Entry 5H1L (X-ray diffraction, 2.10 A resolution); this record covers chains A and B.

# Chain A
Name: Gem-associated protein 5
From: Homo sapiens
Reference sequence: Q8TEQ6 (GEMI5_HUMAN); residue numbers follow UniProt; this construct covers 1-726
Sequence (734 residues; each row starts with the number of its first residue; numbers below 1 keep their minus sign (Gly-7 is residue -7)):
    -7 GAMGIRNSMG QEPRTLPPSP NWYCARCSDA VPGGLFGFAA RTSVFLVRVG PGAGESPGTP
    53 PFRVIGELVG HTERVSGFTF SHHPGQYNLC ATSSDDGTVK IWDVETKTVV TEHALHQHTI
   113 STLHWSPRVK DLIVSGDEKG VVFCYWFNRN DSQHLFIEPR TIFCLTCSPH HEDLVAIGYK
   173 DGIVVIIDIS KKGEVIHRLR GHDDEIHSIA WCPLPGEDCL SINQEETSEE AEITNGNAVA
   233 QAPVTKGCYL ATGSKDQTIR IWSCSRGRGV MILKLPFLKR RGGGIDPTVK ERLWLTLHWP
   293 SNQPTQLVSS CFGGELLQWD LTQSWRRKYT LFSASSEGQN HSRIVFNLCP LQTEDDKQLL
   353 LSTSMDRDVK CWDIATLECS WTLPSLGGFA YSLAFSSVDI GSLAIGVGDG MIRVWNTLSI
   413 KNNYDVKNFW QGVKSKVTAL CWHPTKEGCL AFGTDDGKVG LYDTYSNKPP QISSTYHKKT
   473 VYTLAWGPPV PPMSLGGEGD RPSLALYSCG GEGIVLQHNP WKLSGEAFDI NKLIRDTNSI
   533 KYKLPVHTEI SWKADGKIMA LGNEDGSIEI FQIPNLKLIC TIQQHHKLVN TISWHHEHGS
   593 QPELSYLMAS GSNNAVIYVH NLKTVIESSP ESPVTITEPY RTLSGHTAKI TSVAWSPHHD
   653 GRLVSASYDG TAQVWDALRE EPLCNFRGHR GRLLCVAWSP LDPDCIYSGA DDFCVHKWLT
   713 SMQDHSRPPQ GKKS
Disordered / not traced: -7 to 3, 210-238, 487-494, 723-726
Differences from the reference sequence: expression tag (-7 to 0)
Curated features (UniProtKB/Swiss-Prot):
  - region: Asn13 to Tyr15 (Interaction with U4 snRNA)
  - site: Arg33 (Interaction with U4 snRNA), Arg284 (Interaction with U4 snRNA), Arg335 (Interaction with U4 snRNA), Arg359 (Interaction with U4 snRNA), Phe381 (Interaction with U4 snRNA), Trp422 (Interaction with U4 snRNA), Lys426 (Interaction with U4 snRNA), Lys470 (Interaction with U4 snRNA), Tyr474 (Interaction with U4 snRNA and with the 7-methylguanosine cap of RNA molecules), Glu556 (Interaction with U4 snRNA), Lys579 (Interaction with U4 snRNA), Lys641 (Interaction with U4 snRNA and with the 7-methylguanosine cap of RNA molecules), Tyr660 (Interaction with U4 snRNA and with the 7-methylguanosine cap of RNA molecules), Arg684 (Interaction with U4 snRNA and with the 7-methylguanosine cap of RNA molecules)
  - modified residue: Ser48 (Phosphoserine), Thr51 (Phosphothreonine), Ser624 (Phosphoserine)
  - natural variant: Ser73 (S73P: In NEDCAM; uncertain significance), His105 (H105R: In NEDCAM; uncertain significance), His162 (H162R: In NEDCAM; uncertain significance), Asp210 (D210Y: In NEDCAM; uncertain significance), Val611 (V611M: In NEDCAM; uncertain significance), Asp704 (D704E: In NEDCAM; uncertain significance)
  - mutagenesis: Trp14 (W14A: Abolishes interaction with U4 snRNA. No effect on interaction with the isolated 7-methylguanosine cap that is normally part of RNA molecules. No effect on interaction with 80S ribosomes), Tyr15 (Y15A: Abolishes interaction with U4 snRNA. No effect on interaction with the isolated 7-methylguanosine cap that is normally part of RNA molecules. No effect on interaction with 80S ribosomes), Arg33 (R33A: Abolishes interaction with U4 snRNA), Glu197 (E197A: Abolishes interaction with U4 snRNA), Lys271 to Arg273 (No effect in interaction with U4 snRNA. No effect on interaction with SMN complex), Trp286 (W286A: Abolishes interaction with U4 snRNA. Abolishes interaction with the 7-methylguanosine cap of RNA molecules. No effect on interaction with SMN complex), His290 (H290A: No effect in interaction with U4 snRNA. No effect on interaction with SMN complex), Arg335 (R335E: Abolishes interaction with U4 snRNA), Arg359 (R359A: Abolishes interaction with U4 snRNA), Phe381 (F381A: Strongly decreases interaction with U4 snRNA. No effect on interaction with the isolated 7-methylguanosine cap that is normally part of RNA molecules. Abolishes interaction with 80S ribosomes ...), Trp422 (W422E: Abolishes interaction with U4 snRNA), Tyr474 (Y474A: Abolishes interaction with the isolated 7-methylguanosine cap that is normally part of RNA molecules), 3 further mutagenesis entries in UniProt
From the paper describing this entry:
  - binding site for the 7-nt RNA strand (chain B): Tyr15, Tyr474, Thr540, Glu541, Leu580, Asn582
  - conformationally variable residues (side-chain flip): Tyr474
  - mutagenesis - N13A, W14A, Y15A, R33A (Kd 3.3 uM), R335E, M357A (KD of 8.1 uM), R359A (Kd 46.6 uM), F381D, Y383F, M403E, W422E (Kd 19.8 uM): decreased binding to the 7-nt RNA strand (chain B)
  - mutagenesis - W14A: unchanged binding to full-length U4
  - mutagenesis - Y474A: unchanged binding to the 7-nt RNA strand (chain B)

# Chain B
Molecule: 7-nt RNA strand
Sequence (7 nucleotides; row label = number of the first residue in the row):
     1 AUUUUUG

# How chain A and chain B interact
Pairs across the interface - 28 pairs, chain A then chain B:
  Asn13(A) with U2(B), base contact; U3(B), hydrogen bond to the base
  Trp14(A) with U2(B), stacking on the base
  Tyr15(A) with A1(B), stacking on the base
  Arg33(A) with U3(B), hydrogen bond to the sugar; U4(B), salt bridge to the phosphate
  Arg66(A) with U3(B), base contact
  Phe155(A) with A1(B), base contact
  Glu197(A) with A1(B), base contact
  Arg359(A) with U2(B), hydrogen bond to the base
  Gly380(A) with U4(B), base contact
  Phe381(A) with U4(B), stacking on the base
  Tyr383(A) with U4(B), hydrogen bond to the base
  Gly400(A) with U4(B), base contact
  Lys428(A) with U4(B), hydrogen bond to the base; U6(B), hydrogen bond to the base
  Tyr474(A) with G7(B), stacking on the base
  Thr475(A) with G7(B), base contact
  Thr540(A) with G7(B), hydrogen bond to the base
  Glu541(A) with G7(B), hydrogen bond to the base
  Leu580(A) with G7(B), base contact
  Asn582(A) with G7(B), hydrogen bond to the base
  Lys641(A) with G7(B), hydrogen bond to the sugar
  Thr643(A) with G7(B), sugar contact
  Tyr660(A) with G7(B), hydrogen bond to the phosphate
  Arg684(A) with U6(B), salt bridge to the phosphate
  Leu686(A) with G7(B), phosphate contact
  Phe705(A) with U3(B), sugar contact
Also at the interface, not in a pair above, chain A (28 interface residues in all): Asp447, Gly503, Val581
Also at the interface, not in a pair above, chain B (7 interface residues in all): U5

# In short
28 residues of chain A face 7 of chain B across their interface, with 11 hydrogen bonds, 2 salt bridges and 4
aromatic stacking contacts. Polar pairs include Asn13(A)-U3(B), Arg359(A)-U2(B) and Tyr383(A)-U4(B). The paper
reports a binding site for the 7-nt RNA strand (chain B) at Tyr15(A), Tyr474(A) and Thr540(A) among others;
N13A, W14A and Y15A of chain A, among others, reduce binding to the 7-nt RNA strand (chain B); 12
substitutions were tested in all.
Chain A is Gem-associated protein 5 (Homo sapiens) and chain B is a 7-nt RNA strand; the structure, Crystal
structure of WD40 repeat domains of Gemin5 in complex with 7-nt U4 snRNA fragment, was determined by X-ray
diffraction together with 5H1J, 5H1K and 5H1M from the same study.
